7JN5 - chains H and F of the 3 polymer chains in the assembly; structure by X-ray diffraction, 2.71 A resolution.

# Chain H
Name: CR3022 heavy chain
Source organism: Homo sapiens
Amino-acid sequence (221 residues; row label = number of the first residue in the row; a row labelled like 82A-82C holds insertion residues (82A, then the next letters in order)):
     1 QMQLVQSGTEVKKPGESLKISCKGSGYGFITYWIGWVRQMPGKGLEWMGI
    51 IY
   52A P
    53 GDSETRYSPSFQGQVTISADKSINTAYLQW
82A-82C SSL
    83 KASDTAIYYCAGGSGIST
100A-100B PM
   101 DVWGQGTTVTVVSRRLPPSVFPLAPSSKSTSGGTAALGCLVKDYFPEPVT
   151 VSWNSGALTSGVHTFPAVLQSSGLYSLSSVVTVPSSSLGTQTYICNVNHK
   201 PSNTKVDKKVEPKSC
Disulfides: Cys-22/Cys-92, Cys-139/Cys-195
What the authors report for this chain:
  - contacts within the chain: Thr-31/Ser-96 (hydrogen bond)
  - conformationally variable residues (side-chain flip): Ser-96

# Chain F
Name: Spike glycoprotein
Source organism: Human SARS coronavirus
Reference sequence: Q19QX0 (Q19QX0_CVHSA); numbering as in UniProt (aligned over 306-527)
Amino-acid sequence (230 residues; each row starts with the number of its first residue):
   306 RVVPSGDVVRFPNITNLCPFGEVFNATKFPSVYAWERKKISNCVADYSVL
   356 YNSTFFSTFKCYGVSATKLNDLCFSNVYADSFVVKGDDVRQIAPGQTGVI
   406 ADYNYKLPDDFMGCVLAWNTRNIDATSTGNHNYKYRYLRHGKLRPFERDI
   456 SNVPFSPDGKPCTPPALNCYWPLNDYGFYTTTGIGYQPYRVVVLSFELLN
   506 APATVCGPKLSTDLIKNQCVNFSGHHHHHH
Not modelled in the structure: 306-322, 428-437, 503-504, 514-535
Construct notes: expression tag (528-535)
Disulfides: Cys-323/Cys-348, Cys-366/Cys-419, Cys-378/Cys-511, Cys-467/Cys-474
Glycans and other covalent adducts: N-acetylglucosamine (NAG) linked to Asn-330, Asn-357

# How chain H and chain F interact
Pairs across the interface (28):
  Tyr-27(H) with Asn-357(F)
  Gly-28(H) with Tyr-356(F)
  Ile-30(H) with Ser-362(F); Phe-364(F)
  Thr-31(H) with Phe-364(F); Ala-371(F)
  Tyr-32(H) with Thr-372(F), hydrogen bond
  Trp-33(H) with Lys-365(F)
  Tyr-52(H) with Thr-363(F); Phe-364(F), hydrogen bond (side chain-backbone); Lys-365(F)
  Asp-54(H) with Lys-365(F), salt bridge; Arg-395(F), salt bridge
  Glu-56(H) with Lys-365(F), salt bridge; Arg-395(F), salt bridge
  Lys-73(H) with Ser-362(F)
  Ser-96(H) with Ser-370(F); Ala-371(F), hydrogen bond (side chain-backbone); Thr-372(F), hydrogen bond (side chain-backbone)
  Gly-97(H) with Cys-366(F)
  Ile-98(H) with Cys-366(F), hydrogen bond (backbone-backbone); Tyr-367(F), hydrophobic; Gly-368(F), hydrogen bond (backbone-backbone)
  Ser-99(H) with Gly-368(F)
  Thr-100(H) with Val-369(F); Ser-370(F)
  Pro-100A(H) with Ser-370(F)
  Asp-101(H) with Lys-373(F), salt bridge
Also at the interface, not in a pair above, chain H (18 interface residues in all): Gly-53
Also at the interface, not in a pair above, chain F (16 interface residues in all): Phe-361
Interface features reported in the paper:
  - epitope / paratope residues, chain H: Ser-96(H)

# Summary
18 residues of chain H and 16 residues of chain F are in contact, with 6 hydrogen bonds and 5 salt bridges.
Polar contacts include Asp-54(H)/Lys-365(F), Asp-54(H)/Arg-395(F) and Glu-56(H)/Lys-365(F).
N-acetylglucosamine is covalently linked to Asn-330(F) and Asn-357(F). The paper reports the epitope/paratope
residue Ser-96(H); conformational variability at Ser-96(H).
Chain H is CR3022 heavy chain (Homo sapiens) and chain F is Spike glycoprotein (Human SARS coronavirus); the
structure, Crystal structure of SARS-CoV receptor binding domain in complex with human antibody CR3022, was
determined by X-ray diffraction.
